PDB entry 3RJF | X-ray diffraction, 2.30 A resolution | chains A and P of the 4 polymer chains in the assembly

[Chain A]
Molecule: DNA polymerase beta
From: Homo sapiens
Notes: EC 2.7.7.7, 4.2.99.-
Reference sequence: P06746 (DPOLB_HUMAN); numbering as in UniProt (aligned over 1-335)
Chain sequence (335 residues; numbered 1 to 335; the number before each row is that of its first residue):
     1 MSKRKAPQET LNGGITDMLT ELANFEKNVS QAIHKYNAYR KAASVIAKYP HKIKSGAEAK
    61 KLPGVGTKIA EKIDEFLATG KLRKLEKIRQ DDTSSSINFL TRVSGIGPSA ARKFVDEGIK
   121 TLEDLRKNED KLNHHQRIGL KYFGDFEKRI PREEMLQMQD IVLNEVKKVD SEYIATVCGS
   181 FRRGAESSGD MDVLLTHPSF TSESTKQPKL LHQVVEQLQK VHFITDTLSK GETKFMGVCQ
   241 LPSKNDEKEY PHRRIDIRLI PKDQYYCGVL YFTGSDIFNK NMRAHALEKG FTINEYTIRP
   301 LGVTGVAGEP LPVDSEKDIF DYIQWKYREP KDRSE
Not modelled in the structure: 1-9
Metal / ion sites: Na+ site 1: Lys-60, Leu-62, Val-65 (shared with 1 residue of chain D); Na+ site 2: Thr-101, Val-103, Ile-106 (shared with DG9(P) of chain P); Mg2+ site 1: Asp-190, Asp-192 (together with F2A); Mg2+ site 2: Asp-190, Asp-192, Asp-256 (together with F2A) (shared with DA10(P) of chain P)
Ligand contacts: F2A (2'-deoxy-5'-O-[(S)-hydroxy{[(S)-hydroxy(phosphonooxy)phosphoryl]methyl}phosphoryl]adenosine): Gly-179, Ser-180, Arg-183, Ser-188, Gly-189, Asp-190, Asp-192, Asp-256, Tyr-271, Phe-272, Thr-273, Gly-274, Ser-275, Asp-276, Asn-279
UniProt features mapped onto this chain:
  - region: Arg-183 to Asp-192 (DNA-binding)
  - active site: Lys-72 (Nucleophile)
  - binding site (K(+)): Lys-60, Leu-62, Val-65, Thr-101, Val-103, Ile-106
  - binding site (Na(+)): Lys-60, Leu-62, Val-65, Thr-101, Val-103, Ile-106
  - binding site (dATP): Arg-149, Ser-180, Arg-183, Gly-189, Asp-190
  - binding site (dCTP): Arg-149, Ser-180, Arg-183, Gly-189, Asp-190
  - binding site (dGTP): Arg-149, Ser-180, Arg-183, Gly-189, Asp-190, Asp-192
  - binding site (dTTP): Arg-149, Ser-180, Arg-183, Gly-189, Asp-190
  - binding site (Mg(2+)): Asp-190, Asp-192, Asp-256
  - modified residue: Lys-72 (N6-acetyllysine), Arg-83 (Omega-N-methylarginine), Arg-152 (Omega-N-methylarginine)
  - cross-link (Glycyl lysine isopeptide (Lys-Gly)): Lys-41 (interchain with G-Cter in ubiquitin), Lys-61 (interchain with G-Cter in ubiquitin), Lys-81 (interchain with G-Cter in ubiquitin)
Reported in the primary citation:
  - binding site for the 16-nt DNA strand: Lys-280, Arg-283

[Chain P]
Molecule: 10-nt DNA strand
Sequence (10 nucleotides; numbered 1 to 10; the number before each row is that of its first residue):
     1 GCTGATGCGA
Metal / ion sites: Na+: DG9 (shared with Thr-101(A), Val-103(A), Ile-106(A) of chain A); Mg2+: DA10 (together with F2A) (shared with Asp-190(A), Asp-192(A), Asp-256(A) of chain A)

[How chain A and chain P interact]
Pairs across the interface (20):
  Val-103(A) / DG9(P)  phosphate contact
  Ser-104(A) / DG9(P)  phosphate contact
  Gly-105(A) / DC8(P)  phosphate contact
  Gly-105(A) / DG9(P)  hydrogen bond to the phosphate
  Ile-106(A) / DC8(P)  phosphate contact
  Ile-106(A) / DG9(P)  hydrogen bond to the phosphate
  Gly-107(A) / DC8(P)  hydrogen bond to the phosphate
  Pro-108(A) / DC8(P)  phosphate contact
  Ser-109(A) / DG7(P)  phosphate contact
  Ser-109(A) / DC8(P)  hydrogen bond to the phosphate
  Ala-110(A) / DC8(P)  hydrogen bond to the phosphate
  His-135(A) / DG9(P)  sugar contact
  Asp-190(A) / DA10(P)  phosphate contact
  Asp-192(A) / DA10(P)  phosphate contact
  Met-236(A) / DG9(P)  phosphate contact
  Met-236(A) / DA10(P)  sugar contact
  Arg-254(A) / DG9(P)  phosphate contact
  Arg-254(A) / DA10(P)  salt bridge to the phosphate
  Asp-256(A) / DA10(P)  phosphate contact
  Tyr-271(A) / DA10(P)  hydrogen bond to the base
Interface residues without a listed pair, chain A (17 interface residues in all): Lys-234, Phe-272

[In short]
17 residues of chain A and 4 residues of chain P are in contact, with 6 hydrogen bonds and 1 salt bridge.
Among the polar pairs are Tyr-271(A)/DA10(P), Gly-105(A)/DG9(P) and Ile-106(A)/DG9(P). Bound to chain A:
compound F2A. From the paper: a binding site for the 16-nt DNA strand at Lys-280(A) and Arg-283(A).
Here chain A is DNA polymerase beta (Homo sapiens) and chain P is a 10-nt DNA strand. Entry 3RJF (Ternary
complex of DNA Polymerase Beta with a gapped DNA containing (syn)8odG at template position paired ...) was
determined by X-ray diffraction together with 3RJE, 3RJG, 3RJH, 3RJJ and 3RJK from the same study.
